7MW5 - chains L and C of the 9 polymer chains in the assembly; structure by electron microscopy, 3.42 A resolution.

[Chain L]
Protein: Fab of antibody clone 2, light chain
From: Homo sapiens
Notes: antibody fragment or engineered binder
Sequence (265 residues; each row starts with the number of its first residue):
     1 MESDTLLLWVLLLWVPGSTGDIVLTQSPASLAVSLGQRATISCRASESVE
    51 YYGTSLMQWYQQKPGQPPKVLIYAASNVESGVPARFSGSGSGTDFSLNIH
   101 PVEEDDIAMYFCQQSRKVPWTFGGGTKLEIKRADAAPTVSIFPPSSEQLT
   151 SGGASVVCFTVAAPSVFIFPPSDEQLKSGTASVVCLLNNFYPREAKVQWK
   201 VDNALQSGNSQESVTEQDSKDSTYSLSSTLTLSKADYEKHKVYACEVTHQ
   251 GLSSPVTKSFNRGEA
Not modelled in the structure: 1-21, 133-159, 264-265
Cystine bridges: Cys-43/Cys-112, Cys-185/Cys-245

[Chain C]
Protein: Spike glycoprotein
From: Severe acute respiratory syndrome coronavirus 2
Reference sequence: P0DTC2 (SPIKE_SARS2); residues 1-1208 here = UniProt positions 1-1208
Sequence (1288 residues; numbered 1 to 1288; the number before each row is that of its first residue):
     1 MFVFLVLLPLVSSQCVNLTTRTQLPPAYTNSFTRGVYYPDKVFRSSVLHS
    51 TQDLFLPFFSNVTWFHAIHVSGTNGTKRFDNPVLPFNDGVYFASTEKSNI
   101 IRGWIFGTTLDSKTQSLLIVNNATNVVIKVCEFQFCNDPFLGVYYHKNNK
   151 SWMESEFRVYSSANNCTFEYVSQPFLMDLEGKQGNFKNLREFVFKNIDGY
   201 FKIYSKHTPINLVRDLPQGFSALEPLVDLPIGINITRFQTLLALHRSYLT
   251 PGDSSSGWTAGAAAYYVGYLQPRTFLLKYNENGTITDAVDCALDPLSETK
   301 CTLKSFTVEKGIYQTSNFRVQPTESIVRFPNITNLCPFGEVFNATRFASV
   351 YAWNRKRISNCVADYSVLYNSASFSTFKCYGVSPTKLNDLCFTNVYADSF
   401 VIRGDEVRQIAPGQTGKIADYNYKLPDDFTGCVIAWNSNNLDSKVGGNYN
   451 YLYRLFRKSNLKPFERDISTEIYQAGSTPCNGVEGFNCYFPLQSYGFQPT
   501 NGVGYQPYRVVVLSFELLHAPATVCGPKKSTNLVKNKCVNFNFNGLTGTG
   551 VLTESNKKFLPFQQFGRDIADTTDAVRDPQTLEILDITPCSFGGVSVITP
   601 GTNTSNQVAVLYQDVNCTEVPVAIHADQLTPTWRVYSTGSNVFQTRAGCL
   651 IGAEHVNNSYECDIPIGAGICASYQTQTNSPGSASSVASQSIIAYTMSLG
   701 AENSVAYSNNSIAIPTNFTISVTTEILPVSMTKTSVDCTMYICGDSTECS
   751 NLLLQYGSFCTQLNRALTGIAVEQDKNTQEVFAQVKQIYKTPPIKDFGGF
   801 NFSQILPDPSKPSKRSFIEDLLFNKVTLADAGFIKQYGDCLGDIAARDLI
   851 CAQKFNGLTVLPPLLTDEMIAQYTSALLAGTITSGWTFGAGAALQIPFAM
   901 QMAYRFNGIGVTQNVLYENQKLIANQFNSAIGKIQDSLSSTASALGKLQD
   951 VVNQNAQALNTLVKQLSSNFGAISSVLNDILSRLDPPEAEVQIDRLITGR
  1001 LQSLQTYVTQQLIRAAEIRASANLAATKMSECVLGQSKRVDFCGKGYHLM
  1051 SFPQSAPHGVVFLHVTYVPAQEKNFTTAPAICHDGKAHFPREGVFVSNGT
  1101 HWFVTQRNFYEPQIITTDNTFVSGNCDVVIGIVNNTVYDPLQPELDSFKE
  1151 ELDKYFKNHTSPDVDLGDISGINASVVNIQKEIDRLNEVAKNLNESLIDL
  1201 QELGKYEQGSGYIPEAPRDGQAYVRKDGEWVLLSTFLGRSLEVLFQGPGH
  1251 HHHHHHHSAWSHPQFEKGGGSGGGGSGGSAWSHPQFEK
Not modelled in the structure: 1-14, 71-74, 111-115, 147-151, 621-640, 676-689, 828-853, 1146-1288
Construct notes: conflict Gly-682 (Arg in P0DTC2), Ser-683 (Arg in P0DTC2), Ser-685 (Arg in P0DTC2), Pro-986 (Lys in P0DTC2), Pro-987 (Val in P0DTC2); expression tag (1209-1288)
UniProt features mapped onto this chain:
  - region: Asn-280 to Cys-301 (Putative superantigen), Arg-403 to Asp-405 (Integrin-binding motif), Asn-448 to Phe-456 (Immunodominant HLA epitope recognized by the CD8+), Pro-681, Ala-684 (Putative superantigen), Ser-816 to Tyr-837 (Fusion peptide 1), Lys-835 to Phe-855 (Fusion peptide 2), Asp-1163 to Glu-1202 (Heptad repeat 2)
  - site: Arg-815, Ser-816 (Cleavage)
  - glycosylation: Asn-17 (N-linked (GlcNAc...) (complex) asparagine), Asn-61 (N-linked (GlcNAc...) (hybrid) asparagine), Asn-74 (N-linked (GlcNAc...) (complex) asparagine), Asn-122 (N-linked (GlcNAc...) (hybrid) asparagine), Asn-149 (N-linked (GlcNAc...) (complex) asparagine), Asn-165 (N-linked (GlcNAc...) (complex) asparagine), Asn-234 (N-linked (GlcNAc...) (high mannose) asparagine), Asn-282 (N-linked (GlcNAc...) (complex) asparagine), Thr-323 (O-linked (GalNAc) threonine), Ser-325 (O-linked (HexNAc...) serine), Asn-331 (N-linked (GlcNAc...) (complex) asparagine), Asn-343 (N-linked (GlcNAc...) (complex) asparagine), Asn-603 (N-linked (GlcNAc...) (hybrid) asparagine), Asn-616 (N-linked (GlcNAc...) (complex) asparagine), Asn-657 (N-linked (GlcNAc...) (complex) asparagine), Thr-676 (O-linked (GlcNAc...) threonine), Thr-678 (O-linked (GlcNAc...) threonine), Asn-709 (N-linked (GlcNAc...) (high mannose) asparagine), Asn-717 (N-linked (GlcNAc...) (hybrid) asparagine), Asn-801 (N-linked (GlcNAc...) (hybrid) asparagine) and 6 more in UniProt
  - natural variant: Leu-5 (L5F: In strain: Iota/B.1.526), Ser-13 (S13I: In strain: Epsilon/B.1.427/B.1.429), Leu-18 (L18F: In strain: Beta/B.1.351, Gamma/P.1 and 1 more), Thr-19 (T19I: In strain: Omicron/BQ.1.1, Omicron/XBB.1.5 and 1 more; T19R: In strain: Delta/B.1.617.2, Omicron/BA.2 and 4 more), Thr-20 (T20N: In strain: Gamma/P.1), Leu-24 to Ala-27 (sequence variant, change not given here; In strain: Omicron/BA.2, Omicron/BA.2.12.1 and 6 more), Pro-26 (P26S: In strain: Gamma/P.1), Gln-52 (Q52H: In strain: Omicron/EG.5.1), Ala-67 (A67V: In strain: Eta/B.1.525, Omicron/BA.1), His-69 to Val-70 (deletion: In strain: Alpha/B.1.1.7, Eta/B.1.525 and 5 more), Gly-75 (G75V: In strain: Lambda/C.37), Thr-76 (T76I: In strain: Lambda/C.37), 82 further natural variant entries in UniProt
  - mutagenesis: His-69 to Val-70 (Increased incorporation of cleaved spike into virions), Asn-121 (N121Q: Partial loss of biliverdin affinity), Arg-190 (R190K: Partial loss of biliverdin affinity), Asn-234 (N234Q: Increased resistance to neutralizing antibodies), Asn-331 (N331Q: Reduced viral infectivity), Asn-343 (N343Q: Reduced viral infectivity), Leu-452 (L452R: Increased resistance to neutralizing antibodies. Decreases HLA binding to NF9 epitope. Increased binding affinity to human ACE2), Tyr-453 (Y453F: Decreased HLA binding to NF9 epitope. Increased binding affinity to human ACE2), Ala-475 (A475V: Increased resistance to neutralizing antibodies), Val-483 (V483A: Increased resistance to neutralizing antibodies), Glu-484 (E484D: Increased replication in human TMEM106B overexpressing cells), Phe-490 (F490L: Increased resistance to neutralizing antibodies and human covalescent sera neutralization), 12 further mutagenesis entries in UniProt
Cystine bridges: Cys-15/Cys-136, Cys-131/Cys-166, Cys-291/Cys-301, Cys-336/Cys-361, Cys-379/Cys-432, Cys-480/Cys-488, Cys-538/Cys-590, Cys-617/Cys-649, Cys-662/Cys-671, Cys-743/Cys-749, Cys-1032/Cys-1043, Cys-1082/Cys-1126
Glycans and other covalent adducts: N-acetylglucosamine (NAG) linked to Asn-17, Asn-61, Asn-125, Asn-165, Asn-234, Asn-282, Asn-331, Asn-343, Asn-603, Asn-616, Asn-657, Asn-709, Asn-717, Asn-801, Asn-1074, Asn-1098, Asn-1134

[Interface between chain L and chain C]
Contacting residue pairs (14; chain L residue first):
  Tyr-52(L) with Gly-476(C); Ser-477(C)
  Leu-56(L) with Gly-476(C); Asn-487(C)
  Gln-58(L) with Phe-486(C), hydrogen bond (side chain-backbone)
  Tyr-60(L) with Phe-486(C)
  Asn-77(L) with Leu-455(C); Phe-456(C)
  Gln-113(L) with Phe-486(C)
  Ser-115(L) with Phe-486(C); Asn-487(C), hydrogen bond (backbone-side chain)
  Arg-116(L) with Ser-477(C)
  Trp-120(L) with Phe-486(C), hydrophobic; Asn-487(C)
Also at the interface, not in a pair above, chain L (12 interface residues in all): Tyr-73, Glu-79, Ser-80
Also at the interface, not in a pair above, chain C (7 interface residues in all): Gln-493

[Overview]
Chain L and chain C form an interface of 12 and 7 residues respectively, with 2 hydrogen bonds. Among the
polar pairs are Gln-58(L)/Phe-486(C) and Ser-115(L)/Asn-487(C). N-acetylglucosamine is covalently linked to
Asn-17(C), Asn-61(C), Asn-125(C), Asn-165(C), Asn-234(C) and Asn-282(C) and 11 more.
Chain L is Fab of antibody clone 2, light chain (Homo sapiens) and chain C is Spike glycoprotein (Severe acute
respiratory syndrome coronavirus 2); the structure, Structure of the SARS-CoV-2 Spike trimer with one RBD down
in complex with the Fab fragment ..., was determined by electron microscopy, deposited together with 7MW2,
7MW3, 7MW4 and 7MW6.
